Entry 6BM2 (X-ray diffraction, 3.40 A resolution); this record covers chains A and F of the 12 polymer chains in the assembly.

== Chain A ==
Molecule: DNA-directed RNA polymerase II subunit RPB1
From: Saccharomyces cerevisiae (strain ATCC 204508 / S288c)
Notes: EC 2.7.7.6
UniProt: P04050 (RPB1_YEAST); residue numbers follow UniProt; this construct covers 1-1733
Chain sequence (1733 residues; numbered 1 to 1733; the number before each row is that of its first residue):
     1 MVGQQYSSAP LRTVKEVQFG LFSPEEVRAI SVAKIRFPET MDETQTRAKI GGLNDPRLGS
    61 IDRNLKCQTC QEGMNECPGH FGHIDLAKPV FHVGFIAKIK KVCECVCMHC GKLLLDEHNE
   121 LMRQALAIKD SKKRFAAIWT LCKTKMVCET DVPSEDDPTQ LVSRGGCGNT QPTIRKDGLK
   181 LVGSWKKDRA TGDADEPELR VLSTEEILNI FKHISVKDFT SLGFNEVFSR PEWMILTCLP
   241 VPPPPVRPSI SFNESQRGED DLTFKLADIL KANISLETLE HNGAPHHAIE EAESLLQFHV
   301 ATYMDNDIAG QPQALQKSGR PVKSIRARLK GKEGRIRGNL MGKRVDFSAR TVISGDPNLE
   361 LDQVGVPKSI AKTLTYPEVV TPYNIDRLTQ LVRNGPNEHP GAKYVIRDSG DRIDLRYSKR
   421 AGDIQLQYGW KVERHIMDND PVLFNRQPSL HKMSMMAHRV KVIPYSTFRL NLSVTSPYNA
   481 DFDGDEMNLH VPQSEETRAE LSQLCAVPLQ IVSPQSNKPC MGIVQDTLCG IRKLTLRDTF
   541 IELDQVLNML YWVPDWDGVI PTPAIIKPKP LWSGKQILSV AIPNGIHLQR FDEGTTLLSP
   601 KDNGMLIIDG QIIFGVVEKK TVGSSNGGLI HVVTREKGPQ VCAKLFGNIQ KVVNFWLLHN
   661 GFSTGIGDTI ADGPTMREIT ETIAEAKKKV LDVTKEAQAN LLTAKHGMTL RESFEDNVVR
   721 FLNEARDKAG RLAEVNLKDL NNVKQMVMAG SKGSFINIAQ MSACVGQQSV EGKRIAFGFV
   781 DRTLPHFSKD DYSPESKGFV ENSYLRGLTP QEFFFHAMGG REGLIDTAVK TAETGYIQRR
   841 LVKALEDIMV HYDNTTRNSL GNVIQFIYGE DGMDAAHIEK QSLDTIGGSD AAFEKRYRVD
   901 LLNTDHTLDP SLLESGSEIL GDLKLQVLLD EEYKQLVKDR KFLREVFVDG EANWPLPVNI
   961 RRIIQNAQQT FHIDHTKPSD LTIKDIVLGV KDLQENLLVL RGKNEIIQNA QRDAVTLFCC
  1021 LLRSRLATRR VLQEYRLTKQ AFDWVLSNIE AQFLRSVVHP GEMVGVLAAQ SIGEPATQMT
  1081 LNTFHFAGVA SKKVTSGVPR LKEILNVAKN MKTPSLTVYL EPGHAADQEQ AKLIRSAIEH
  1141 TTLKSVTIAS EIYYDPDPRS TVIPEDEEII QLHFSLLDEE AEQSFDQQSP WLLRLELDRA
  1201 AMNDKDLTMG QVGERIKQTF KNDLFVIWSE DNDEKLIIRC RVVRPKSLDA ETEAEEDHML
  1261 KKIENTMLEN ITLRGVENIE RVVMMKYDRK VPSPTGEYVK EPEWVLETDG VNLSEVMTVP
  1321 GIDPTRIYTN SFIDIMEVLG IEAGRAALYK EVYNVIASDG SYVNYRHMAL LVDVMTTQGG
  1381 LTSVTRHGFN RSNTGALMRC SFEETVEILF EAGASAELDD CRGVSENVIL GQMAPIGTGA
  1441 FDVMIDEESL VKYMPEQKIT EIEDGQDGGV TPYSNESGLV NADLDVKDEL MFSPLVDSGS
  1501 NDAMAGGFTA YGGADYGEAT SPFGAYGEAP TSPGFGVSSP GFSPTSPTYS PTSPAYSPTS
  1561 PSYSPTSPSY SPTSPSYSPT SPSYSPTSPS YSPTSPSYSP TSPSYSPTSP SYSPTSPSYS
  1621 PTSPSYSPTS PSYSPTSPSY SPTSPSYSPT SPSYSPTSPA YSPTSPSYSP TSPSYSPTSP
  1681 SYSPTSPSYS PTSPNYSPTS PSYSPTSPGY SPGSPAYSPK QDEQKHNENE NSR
Not modelled in the structure: 1-2, 149-164, 186-200, 251-258, 1081-1092, 1176-1186, 1244-1253, 1447-1733
UniProt features mapped onto this chain:
  - region: P248 to D260 (Lid loop), N306 to K323 (Rudder loop), P810 to E822 (Bridging helix)
  - binding site (Zn(2+)): C67, C70, C77, H80, C107, C110, C148, C167
  - binding site (Mg(2+)): D481, D483, D485
  - modified residue: T1471 (Phosphothreonine)
  - cross-link (Glycyl lysine isopeptide (Lys-Gly)): K695 (interchain with G-Cter in ubiquitin), K1246 (interchain with G-Cter in ubiquitin), K1350 (interchain with G-Cter in ubiquitin)
  - natural variant: S1653 to P1659 (deletion: In strain: A364A)
  - mutagenesis: K1246 (K1246R: Impairs ubiquitination during transcription stress)
Bound ions: Zn2+ site 1: C70, C77, H80; Zn2+ site 2: C110, C167; Mg2+: D481, D483, D485 (shared with 1 residue of chain R)

== Chain F ==
Molecule: DNA-directed RNA polymerases I, II, and III subunit RPABC2
From: Saccharomyces cerevisiae (strain ATCC 204508 / S288c)
UniProt: P20435 (RPAB2_YEAST); numbering as in UniProt (aligned over 1-155)
Chain sequence (155 residues; row label = number of the first residue in the row):
     1 MSDYEEAFND GNENFEDFDV EHFSDEETYE EKPQFKDGET TDANGKTIVT GGNGPEDFQQ
    61 HEQIRRKTLK EKAIPKDQRA TTPYMTKYER ARILGTRALQ ISMNAPVFVD LEGETDPLRI
   121 AMKELAEKKI PLVIRRYLPD GSFEDWSVEE LIVDL
Not modelled in the structure: 1-71
UniProt features mapped onto this chain:
  - region: L111 to L132 (Leucine-zipper)
  - modified residue: S24 (Phosphoserine)

== Interface between chain A and chain F ==
Contacting residue pairs - 61 pairs, chain A then chain F:
  V379(A) - S102(F)
  V380(A) - N104(F)
  T381(A) - S102(F)
  T381(A) - N104(F)
  Y383(A) - V107(F)
  Y383(A) - L111(F)  hydrophobic
  Y383(A) - T115(F)
  E495(A) - A98(F)
  E495(A) - L99(F)
  E495(A) - S102(F)
  E495(A) - P117(F)
  E496(A) - G95(F)
  A499(A) - G95(F)
  S502(A) - L118(F)
  Q503(A) - R90(F)  hydrogen bond
  Q503(A) - L94(F)
  L504(A) - K87(F)
  L504(A) - Y88(F)  hydrophobic
  L504(A) - A91(F)  hydrophobic
  H851(A) - P139(F)
  Y852(A) - T81(F)
  Y852(A) - E89(F)  hydrogen bond
  Y852(A) - R136(F)
  Y852(A) - Y137(F)
  Y852(A) - L138(F)  hydrophobic
  R857(A) - P139(F)
  R1001(A) - A80(F)
  R1001(A) - T82(F)
  R1001(A) - P83(F)
  L1054(A) - Y84(F)
  R1055(A) - D154(F)  salt bridge
  H1059(A) - T86(F)
  H1059(A) - K87(F)  hydrogen bond (side chain-backbone)
  P1060(A) - T86(F)
  P1060(A) - Y88(F)
  E1062(A) - K87(F)  salt bridge
  E1062(A) - Y88(F)  hydrogen bond
  M1433(A) - R92(F)
  G1437(A) - Y88(F)
  T1438(A) - Y88(F)
  T1438(A) - R92(F)  hydrogen bond (backbone-side chain)
  F1441(A) - Y88(F)
  F1441(A) - E89(F)
  F1441(A) - R92(F)
  F1441(A) - I134(F)  hydrophobic
  F1441(A) - R135(F)
  D1442(A) - V133(F)
  D1442(A) - I134(F)
  D1442(A) - R135(F)  hydrogen bond (backbone-backbone)
  D1442(A) - Y137(F)  hydrogen bond
  V1443(A) - R92(F)
  V1443(A) - I93(F)  hydrophobic
  V1443(A) - L132(F)  hydrophobic
  V1443(A) - V133(F)
  M1444(A) - L132(F)
  M1444(A) - V133(F)  hydrogen bond (backbone-backbone)
  M1444(A) - R135(F)
  I1445(A) - P131(F)
  I1445(A) - L132(F)  hydrophobic
  I1445(A) - V133(F)
  D1446(A) - P131(F)  hydrogen bond (backbone-backbone)
Other interface residues (no listed pair), chain A (36 interface residues in all): P382, G429, D853, G1002, K1003, A1051, G1061, G1439
Other interface residues (no listed pair), chain F (39 interface residues in all): Q78, M85, I101, M103, A105

== In short ==
Chain A and chain F form an interface of 36 and 39 residues respectively, with 9 hydrogen bonds and 2 salt
bridges. Polar contacts include R1055(A)-D154(F), E1062(A)-K87(F) and Q503(A)-R90(F).
Chain A is DNA-directed RNA polymerase II subunit RPB1 and chain F is DNA-directed RNA polymerases I, II, and
III subunit RPABC2, both from Saccharomyces cerevisiae (strain ATCC 204508 / S288c); the structure, Pol II
elongation complex with an abasic lesion at i-1 position, was determined by X-ray diffraction (same
publication as 6BLO, 6BLP, 6BM4 and 6BQF).
